6STO - chains A and B; structure by X-ray diffraction, 1.50 A resolution.

Chain A (and B):
Molecule: Arundo donax Lectin (ADL)
Source organism: Arundo donax
Notes: chain B of this document is another copy of the same molecule, construct and numbering; everything in this record applies to it too
Chain sequence (170 residues; each row starts with the number of its first residue):
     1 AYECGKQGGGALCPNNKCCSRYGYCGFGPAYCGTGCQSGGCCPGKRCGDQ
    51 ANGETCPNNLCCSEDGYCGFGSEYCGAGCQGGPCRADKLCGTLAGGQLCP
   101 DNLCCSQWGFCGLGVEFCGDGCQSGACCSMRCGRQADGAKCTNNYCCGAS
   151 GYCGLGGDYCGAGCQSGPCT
Not modelled in the structure: 92-96
Disulfides: Cys4-Cys19, Cys13-Cys25, Cys18-Cys32, Cys36-Cys41, Cys47-Cys62, Cys56-Cys68, Cys61-Cys75, Cys79-Cys84, Cys90-Cys105, Cys99-Cys111, Cys104-Cys118, Cys122-Cys127, Cys132-Cys147, Cys141-Cys153, Cys146-Cys160, Cys164-Cys169
Ligand contacts: N-acetylglucosamine (NAG; 2-acetamido-2-deoxy-beta-D-glucopyranose): Asp87, Ser106, Trp108, Phe110, Glu116, Phe117

Chain A / chain B interface:
Pairs across the interface - 100 pairs, chain A then chain B:
  Gly10(A) - Pro14(B)
  Ala11(A) - Leu12(B)
  Leu12(A) - Ala11(B)
  Leu12(A) - Leu12(B)  hydrogen bond (backbone-backbone)
  Leu12(A) - Cys13(B)
  Cys13(A) - Leu12(B)
  Pro14(A) - Gly10(B)
  Pro14(A) - Leu12(B)  hydrophobic
  Asn15(A) - Asp101(B)
  Asn15(A) - Asn102(B)  hydrogen bond (backbone-side chain)
  Asn16(A) - Asn59(B)  hydrogen bond
  Asn16(A) - Asp101(B)  hydrogen bond (side chain-backbone)
  Asn16(A) - Leu103(B)
  Asn16(A) - Leu113(B)
  Cys25(A) - Gly156(B)
  Gly26(A) - Leu155(B)
  Phe27(A) - Asn102(B)
  Phe27(A) - Ala126(B)  hydrophobic
  Phe27(A) - Tyr145(B)
  Phe27(A) - Gly154(B)
  Phe27(A) - Leu155(B)  hydrogen bond (backbone-backbone)
  Phe27(A) - Tyr159(B)
  Gly28(A) - Cys153(B)
  Gly28(A) - Tyr159(B)
  Pro29(A) - Cys128(B)
  Pro29(A) - Tyr152(B)  hydrophobic
  Pro29(A) - Tyr159(B)
  Ala30(A) - Asp158(B)
  Ala30(A) - Tyr159(B)  hydrogen bond (backbone-side chain)
  Tyr31(A) - Leu155(B)
  Tyr31(A) - Gly156(B)
  Tyr31(A) - Gly157(B)  hydrogen bond (side chain-backbone)
  Tyr31(A) - Asp158(B)  hydrogen bond (side chain-backbone)
  Tyr31(A) - Tyr159(B)  hydrophobic
  Gly40(A) - Leu113(B)
  Cys42(A) - Cys128(B)  disulfide
  Pro43(A) - Val115(B)  hydrophobic
  Asn58(A) - Asn58(B)
  Asn58(A) - Asn59(B)  hydrogen bond (backbone-side chain)
  Asn59(A) - Asn16(B)  hydrogen bond
  Asn59(A) - Asn58(B)  hydrogen bond (side chain-backbone)
  Asn59(A) - Leu60(B)
  Asn59(A) - Phe70(B)
  Leu60(A) - Asn59(B)
  Gly69(A) - Leu113(B)
  Phe70(A) - Asn59(B)
  Phe70(A) - Pro83(B)  hydrophobic
  Phe70(A) - Gly112(B)
  Phe70(A) - Leu113(B)  hydrogen bond (backbone-backbone)
  Phe70(A) - Phe117(B)
  Gly71(A) - Phe117(B)
  Ser72(A) - Asp87(B)
  Glu73(A) - Glu116(B)
  Glu73(A) - Phe117(B)
  Tyr74(A) - Leu113(B)
  Tyr74(A) - Gly114(B)
  Tyr74(A) - Val115(B)
  Tyr74(A) - Glu116(B)  hydrogen bond
  Pro83(A) - Phe70(B)  hydrophobic
  Pro83(A) - Pro83(B)  hydrophobic
  Arg85(A) - Arg85(B)  hydrogen bond (side chain-backbone)
  Arg85(A) - Asp87(B)  salt bridge
  Asp87(A) - Ser72(B)
  Asp87(A) - Arg85(B)  salt bridge
  Asp101(A) - Asn15(B)
  Asp101(A) - Asn16(B)  hydrogen bond (backbone-side chain)
  Asn102(A) - Asn15(B)  hydrogen bond (side chain-backbone)
  Asn102(A) - Phe27(B)
  Leu103(A) - Asn16(B)
  Gly112(A) - Phe70(B)
  Leu113(A) - Gly69(B)
  Leu113(A) - Phe70(B)  hydrogen bond (backbone-backbone)
  Leu113(A) - Tyr74(B)
  Gly114(A) - Tyr74(B)
  Val115(A) - Pro43(B)  hydrophobic
  Val115(A) - Tyr74(B)
  Glu116(A) - Tyr74(B)  hydrogen bond
  Phe117(A) - Phe70(B)
  Phe117(A) - Gly71(B)
  Phe117(A) - Glu73(B)
  Ala126(A) - Phe27(B)  hydrophobic
  Cys128(A) - Pro29(B)
  Cys128(A) - Cys42(B)  disulfide
  Tyr145(A) - Phe27(B)
  Cys153(A) - Gly28(B)
  Gly154(A) - Phe27(B)
  Leu155(A) - Lys17(B)
  Leu155(A) - Gly26(B)
  Leu155(A) - Phe27(B)  hydrogen bond (backbone-backbone)
  Leu155(A) - Tyr31(B)
  Gly156(A) - Cys25(B)
  Gly156(A) - Tyr31(B)
  Gly157(A) - Tyr31(B)  hydrogen bond (backbone-side chain)
  Asp158(A) - Ala30(B)
  Asp158(A) - Tyr31(B)  hydrogen bond (backbone-side chain)
  Tyr159(A) - Phe27(B)
  Tyr159(A) - Gly28(B)
  Tyr159(A) - Pro29(B)
  Tyr159(A) - Ala30(B)  hydrogen bond (side chain-backbone)
  Tyr159(A) - Tyr31(B)  hydrophobic
Interface residues without a listed pair, chain A (54 interface residues in all): Lys17, Cys68, Cys84, Ala86, Cys111, Tyr152
Interface residues without a listed pair, chain B (55 interface residues in all): Glu3, Gly40, Thr55, Cys68, Ala86, Cys111
Inter-chain disulfides: Cys42(A)-Cys128(B), Cys128(A)-Cys42(B)

Overview:
Chain A and chain B form an interface of 54 and 55 residues respectively, with 2 disulfide bonds, 22 hydrogen
bonds and 2 salt bridges. Polar pairs include Arg85(A)-Asp87(B), Asn15(A)-Asn102(B) and Asn16(A)-Asn59(B).
Ligands of chain A: N-acetylglucosamine.
Chain A and chain B are both Arundo donax Lectin (ADL) (Arundo donax); the structure, Three dimensional
structure of the giant reed (Arundodonax) lectin (ADL) complex with N-Acetyl lactosamine, was determined by
X-ray diffraction together with 6STN, 6STP, 6STQ and 6STR from the same study.
